PDB entry 4RUR | X-ray diffraction, 2.50 A resolution | chains H and I of the 28 polymer chains in the assembly

Chain H:
Name: Proteasome subunit beta type-2
From: Saccharomyces cerevisiae
Notes: EC 3.4.25.1
UniProt: P25043 (PSB2_YEAST); residues 1-232 here correspond to UniProt positions 30-261 (UniProt number = residue number + 29)
Sequence (232 residues; each row starts with the number of its first residue):
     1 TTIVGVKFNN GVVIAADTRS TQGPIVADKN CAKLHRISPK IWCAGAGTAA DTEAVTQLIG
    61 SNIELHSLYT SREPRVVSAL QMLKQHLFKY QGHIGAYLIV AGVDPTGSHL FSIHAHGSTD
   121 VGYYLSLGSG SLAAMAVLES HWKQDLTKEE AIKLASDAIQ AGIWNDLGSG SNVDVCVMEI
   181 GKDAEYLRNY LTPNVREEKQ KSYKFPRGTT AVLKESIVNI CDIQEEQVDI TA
Disordered / not traced: 227-232
Swiss-Prot annotation at these positions:
  - active site: T1 (Nucleophile)
Ion coordination: Mg2+: Q91 (shared with 1 residue of chain N)

Chain I:
Name: Proteasome subunit beta type-3
From: Saccharomyces cerevisiae
Notes: EC 3.4.25.1
UniProt: P25451 (PSB3_YEAST); residues 0-204 here correspond to UniProt positions 1-205 (UniProt number = residue number + 1)
Sequence (205 residues; numbered 0 to 204; the number before each row is that of its first residue; numbering starts at 0):
     0 MSDPSSINGG IVVAMTGKDC VAIACDLRLG SQSLGVSNKF EKIFHYGHVF LGITGLATDV
    60 TTLNEMFRYK TNLYKLKEER AIEPETFTQL VSSSLYERRF GPYFVGPVVA GINSKSGKPF
   120 IAGFDLIGCI DEAKDFIVSG TASDQLFGMC ESLYEPNLEP EDLFETISQA LLNAADRDAL
   180 SGWGAVVYII KKDEVVKRYL KMRQD
Disordered / not traced: 0
Swiss-Prot annotation at these positions:
  - modified residue: S30 (Phosphoserine)
  - cross-link: K69 (Glycyl lysine isopeptide (Lys-Gly) (interchain with G-Cter in ubiquitin))
Ion coordination: Mg2+ site 1: A174, D177, S180; Mg2+ site 2: D204 (shared with 3 residues of chain Y)

Chain H / chain I interface:
Pairs across the interface (54; chain H residue first):
  I25(H) - D143(I)
  I25(H) - F146(I)  hydrophobic
  V26(H) - F146(I)
  A27(H) - D130(I)
  A27(H) - F146(I)  hydrophobic
  D28(H) - D130(I)
  K29(H) - E150(I)  salt bridge
  A49(H) - C128(I)  hydrophobic
  A50(H) - Y95(I)
  A50(H) - I126(I)  hydrophobic
  A50(H) - C128(I)
  D51(H) - Y95(I)  hydrogen bond
  D51(H) - R98(I)  salt bridge
  E53(H) - C128(I)  hydrogen bond
  E53(H) - I129(I)
  A54(H) - Y95(I)
  Y90(H) - F99(I)  hydrophobic
  H93(H) - R98(I)  hydrogen bond (backbone-side chain)
  H93(H) - F99(I)
  I94(H) - F99(I)  hydrophobic
  R196(H) - E150(I)  salt bridge
  K199(H) - S151(I)
  K199(H) - Y153(I)
  S202(H) - E154(I)
  Y203(H) - S151(I)
  Y203(H) - L152(I)  hydrophobic
  K204(H) - D161(I)  salt bridge
  F205(H) - Q168(I)
  R207(H) - E160(I)  salt bridge
  R207(H) - D161(I)  salt bridge
  G208(H) - E164(I)
  T209(H) - E164(I)
  T210(H) - E164(I)  hydrogen bond
  T210(H) - S167(I)
  T210(H) - Q168(I)  hydrogen bond
  T210(H) - L199(I)
  A211(H) - L199(I)
  A211(H) - K200(I)  hydrogen bond (backbone-backbone)
  V212(H) - Y198(I)
  L213(H) - Y198(I)  hydrogen bond (backbone-backbone)
  L213(H) - L199(I)
  L213(H) - K200(I)
  K214(H) - K196(I)
  K214(H) - R197(I)
  K214(H) - Y198(I)  hydrogen bond (backbone-backbone)
  E215(H) - K196(I)
  E215(H) - R197(I)  salt bridge
  S216(H) - V195(I)
  S216(H) - K196(I)  hydrogen bond (backbone-backbone)
  I217(H) - V194(I)
  V218(H) - V194(I)  hydrogen bond (backbone-backbone)
  V218(H) - K196(I)
  I220(H) - V194(I)  hydrophobic
  D222(H) - K74(I)  salt bridge
Also at the interface, not in a pair above, chain H (38 interface residues in all): T48, Q57, G95, P206, N219
Also at the interface, not in a pair above, chain I (41 interface residues in all): H44, G46, F49, Q88, D124, G127, A132, D134, E158, F163, T165, L171, Y187, D192

Summary:
38 residues of chain H face 41 of chain I across their interface; the contacts include 10 hydrogen bonds and 8
salt bridges. Polar pairs include K29(H)-E150(I), D51(H)-R98(I) and R196(H)-E150(I). UniProt lists active-site
residue T1(H) on chain H.
Chain H is Proteasome subunit beta type-2 and chain I is Proteasome subunit beta type-3, both from
Saccharomyces cerevisiae; the structure, Yeast 20S proteasome in complex with the alkaloid indolo-phakellin
(4), was determined by X-ray diffraction.
